PDB entry 7AGX | electron microscopy, 3.60 A resolution | chains 1E and 1F of the 33 polymer chains in the assembly

# Chain 1E
Name: Surface presentation of antigens protein SpaP
From: Salmonella typhimurium (strain LT2 / SGSC1412 / ATCC 700720)
UniProtKB: P40700 (SPAP_SALTY); numbering as in UniProt (aligned over 1-224)
Sequence (224 residues; row label = number of the first residue in the row):
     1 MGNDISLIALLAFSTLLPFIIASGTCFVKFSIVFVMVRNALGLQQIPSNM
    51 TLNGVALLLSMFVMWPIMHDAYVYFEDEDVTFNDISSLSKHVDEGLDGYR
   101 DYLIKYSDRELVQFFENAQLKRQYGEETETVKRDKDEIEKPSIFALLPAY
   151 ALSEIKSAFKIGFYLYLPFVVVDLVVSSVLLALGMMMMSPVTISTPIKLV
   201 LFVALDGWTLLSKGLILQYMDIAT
Unresolved in the structure: 1, 76-81, 126-139, 221-224

# Chain 1F
Name: Surface presentation of antigens protein SpaR
From: Salmonella typhimurium (strain LT2 / SGSC1412 / ATCC 700720)
UniProtKB: P40701 (SPAR_SALTY); numbering as in UniProt (aligned over 1-263)
Sequence (263 residues; row label = number of the first residue in the row):
     1 MFYALYFEIHHLVASAALGFARVAPIFFFLPFLNSGVLSGAPRNAIIILV
    51 ALGVWPHALNEAPPFLSVAMIPLVLQEAAVGVMLGCLLSWPFWVMHALGC
   101 IIDNQRGATLSSSIDPANGIDTSEMANFLNMFAAVVYLQNGGLVTMVDVL
   151 NKSYQLCDPMNECTPSLPPLLTFINQVAQNALVLASPVVLVLLLSEVFLG
   201 LLSRFAPQMNAFAISLTVKSGIAVLIMLLYFSPVLPDNVLRLSFQATGLS
   251 SWFYERGATHVLE
Unresolved in the structure: 258-263
Reported in the primary citation:
  - conformationally variable residues (loop rearrangement): R106 to S123

# Chain 1E / chain 1F interface
Residue-residue contacts - 28 pairs, chain 1E then chain 1F:
  A22(1E) with P42(1F)
  S23(1E) with L49(1F)
  V35(1E) with G36(1F)
  M36(1E) with V37(1F), hydrophobic
  N39(1E) with G36(1F)
  E110(1E) with V144(1F)
  L111(1E) with V144(1F), hydrophobic
  F114(1E) with D148(1F)
  R122(1E) with L52(1F); G53(1F); W55(1F); P56(1F); H57(1F), hydrogen bond (side chain-backbone)
  F144(1E) with L52(1F), hydrophobic
  I155(1E) with I46(1F), hydrophobic
  K156(1E) with L138(1F)
  F159(1E) with F32(1F), hydrophobic; M131(1F), hydrophobic; V135(1F), hydrophobic
  Y166(1E) with E124(1F), hydrogen bond; N127(1F), hydrogen bond
  D173(1E) with E124(1F)
  L174(1E) with E124(1F)
  L181(1E) with G107(1F)
  A182(1E) with T217(1F)
  M186(1E) with N118(1F), hydrogen bond (backbone-side chain)
  M187(1E) with L110(1F), hydrophobic
  V191(1E) with I120(1F), hydrophobic
Other interface residues (no listed pair), chain 1E (35 interface residues in all): V28, I32, A118, L147, P148, A151, L152, K160, F163, L167, V170, S177, S178, P190
Other interface residues (no listed pair), chain 1F (40 interface residues in all): P31, L38, A41, A45, V50, L59, R106, A108, G119, M125, F128, F132, Q139, L143, V147, L216, S220
Interface features reported in the paper:
  - interface residues, chain 1F: L110(1F)

# In short
Chain 1E and chain 1F form an interface of 35 and 40 residues respectively; the contacts include 4 hydrogen
bonds. Polar pairs include R122(1E)-H57(1F), Y166(1E)-E124(1F) and Y166(1E)-N127(1F). The paper reports the
interface residue L110(1F); conformational variability at R106(1F).
Here chain 1E is Surface presentation of antigens protein SpaP and chain 1F is Surface presentation of
antigens protein SpaR, both from Salmonella typhimurium (strain LT2 / SGSC1412 / ATCC 700720). Entry 7AGX
(Apo-state type 3 secretion system export apparatus complex from Salmonella enterica typhimurium) was
determined by electron microscopy together with 7AH9 and 7AHI from the same study.
